8UA1 - chains C and G of the 7 polymer chains in the assembly; structure by electron microscopy, 3.40 A resolution.

== Chain C ==
Name: Cell division control protein 48
From: Saccharomyces cerevisiae
Notes: EC 3.6.4.6
UniProtKB: P25694 (CDC48_YEAST); residues 1-835 here = UniProt positions 1-835
Chain sequence (835 residues; each row starts with the number of its first residue):
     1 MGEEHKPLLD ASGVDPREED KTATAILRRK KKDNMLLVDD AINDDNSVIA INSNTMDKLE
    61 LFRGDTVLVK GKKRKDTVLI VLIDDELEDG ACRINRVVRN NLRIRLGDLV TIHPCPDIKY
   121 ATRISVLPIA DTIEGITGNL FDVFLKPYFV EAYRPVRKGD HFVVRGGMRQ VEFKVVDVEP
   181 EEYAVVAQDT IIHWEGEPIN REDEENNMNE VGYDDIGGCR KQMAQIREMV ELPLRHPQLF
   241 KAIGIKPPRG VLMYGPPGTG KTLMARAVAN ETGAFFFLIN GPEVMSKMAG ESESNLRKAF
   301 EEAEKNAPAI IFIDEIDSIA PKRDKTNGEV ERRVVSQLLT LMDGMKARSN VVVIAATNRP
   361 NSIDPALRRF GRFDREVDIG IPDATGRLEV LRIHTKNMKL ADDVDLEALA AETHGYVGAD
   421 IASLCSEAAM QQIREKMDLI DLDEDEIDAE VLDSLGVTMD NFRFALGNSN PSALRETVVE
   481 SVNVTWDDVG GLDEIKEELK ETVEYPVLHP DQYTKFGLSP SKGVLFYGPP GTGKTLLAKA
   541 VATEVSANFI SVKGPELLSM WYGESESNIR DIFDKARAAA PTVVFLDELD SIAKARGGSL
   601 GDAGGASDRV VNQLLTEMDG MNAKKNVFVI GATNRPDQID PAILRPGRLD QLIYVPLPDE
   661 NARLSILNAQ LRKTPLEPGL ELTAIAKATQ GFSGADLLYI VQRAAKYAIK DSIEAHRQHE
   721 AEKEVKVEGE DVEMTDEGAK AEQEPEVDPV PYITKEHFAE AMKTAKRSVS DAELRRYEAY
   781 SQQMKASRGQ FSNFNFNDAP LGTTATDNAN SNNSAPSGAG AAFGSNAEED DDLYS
Not modelled in the structure: 1-199, 723-747, 792-835
Bound ions: Mg2+ site 1: Thr-262 (together with 08T); Mg2+ site 2: Thr-535 (together with 08T)
Residues lining bound ligands:
  - 08T ([[[(2R,3S,4R,5R)-5-(6-aminopurin-9-yl)-3,4-bis(oxidanyl)oxolan-2-yl]methoxy-oxidanyl-phosphoryl]oxy-oxidanyl-phosphoryl]oxy-tris(fluoranyl)beryllium), molecule 1: Asp-215, Ile-216, Gly-217, Pro-257, Gly-258, Thr-259, Gly-260, Lys-261, Thr-262, Leu-263, Asn-358, Val-390, His-394, Val-417, Gly-418, Ala-419, Ala-422
  - 08T, molecule 2: Asp-488, Val-489, Gly-490, Pro-529, Pro-530, Gly-531, Thr-532, Gly-533, Lys-534, Thr-535, Leu-536, Glu-588, Asn-634, Ile-666, Gln-670, Gly-694, Ala-695, Leu-698
  - 08T, molecule 3: Asp-619, Arg-645, Arg-648
  - 08T: Asp-343, Arg-369, Arg-372
Swiss-Prot annotation at these positions:
  - binding site (ATP): Pro-257 to Leu-263, Asn-358, His-394, Gly-531 to Leu-536
  - modified residue: Ser-472 (Phosphoserine), Ser-519 (Phosphoserine), Thr-735 (Phosphothreonine), Ser-770 (Phosphoserine)
  - cross-link (Glycyl lysine isopeptide (Lys-Gly)): Lys-305 (interchain with G-Cter in ubiquitin), Lys-322 (interchain with G-Cter in ubiquitin), Lys-346 (interchain with G-Cter in ubiquitin), Lys-522 (interchain with G-Cter in ubiquitin), Lys-539 (interchain with G-Cter in ubiquitin), Lys-594 (interchain with G-Cter in ubiquitin), Lys-673 (interchain with G-Cter in ubiquitin)
  - mutagenesis: Lys-261 (K261A: Moderate reduction in growth rate; K261T: Probable loss of ATP binding. Complete loss of catalytic activity), Glu-315 (E315A: Moderate reduction in growth rate; E315D: Severe loss of catalytic activity without affecting cooperativity between the 2 ATP-binding regions. Slight reduction in growth rate ...), Asn-358 (N358A: Slight reduction in growth rate. Restores cell growth; when associated with Q-315), Arg-369 (R369A: No effect on growth rate. Restores cell growth; when associated with Q-315), Pro-471 (P471A/S: Restores cell growth; when associated with Q-315), Arg-475 (R475H: Restores cell growth; when associated with Q-315), Lys-534 (K534A/T: Severe loss of catalytic activity. Lethal), Glu-588 (E588D: Moderate reduction in growth rate; E588Q: Lethal), Arg-645 (R645A: Lethal)
What the authors report for this chain:
  - catalytic residues: Glu-315, Arg-369, Arg-372, Glu-588, Arg-645, Arg-648 (citing earlier work)

== Chain G ==
Name: Substrate
From: Saccharomyces cerevisiae
Chain sequence (23 residues; numbered 0 to 22; the number before each row is that of its first residue; numbering starts at 0):
     0 AAAAAAAAAA AAAVAVAVAV AAA

== How chain C and chain G interact ==
Contacting residue pairs - 8 pairs, chain C then chain G:
  Lys-287(C) / Ala-6(G)
  Met-288(C) / Ala-4(G)
  Ala-289(C) / Ala-6(G)  hydrophobic
  Met-560(C) / Val-17(G)
  Met-560(C) / Ala-18(G)  hydrogen bond (backbone-backbone)
  Trp-561(C) / Val-15(G)  hydrophobic
  Trp-561(C) / Ala-16(G)
  Tyr-562(C) / Ala-16(G)
Also at the interface, not in a pair above, chain C (9 interface residues in all): Val-330, Ala-603, Gly-604
Also at the interface, not in a pair above, chain G (9 interface residues in all): Ala-5, Val-19, Ala-21

== Summary ==
Chain C and chain G each contribute 9 residues to their interface, with 1 hydrogen bond. Its one hydrogen
bond, Met-560(C)/Ala-18(G), is backbone to backbone. Bound to chain C: 08T and 3 copies of compound 08T. The
paper reports catalytic residues Glu-315(C), Arg-369(C) and Arg-372(C) among others.
Here chain C is Cell division control protein 48 and chain G is Substrate, both from Saccharomyces cerevisiae.
Entry 8UA1 (Cdc48-Shp1 unfolding native substrate, Class 9) was determined by electron microscopy, deposited
together with 8U7T, 8U8I, 8U9C, 8U9P, 8U9Q, 8U9Z and 3 further entries.
